6R8N - chains J and L of the 12 polymer chains in the assembly; structure by electron microscopy, 4.10 A resolution (low resolution: residue-level contacts below are approximate; hydrogen-bond / salt-bridge calls are withheld).

Chain J (and L):
Protein: Tetrahedral aminopeptidase
Organism: Pyrococcus horikoshii OT3
Notes: EC 3.4.11.-; chain L of this document is another copy of the same molecule, construct and numbering; everything in this record applies to it too
UniProt: O59196 (TET_PYRHO); numbering as in UniProt (aligned over 1-353)
Chain sequence (353 residues; numbered 1 to 353; the number before each row is that of its first residue):
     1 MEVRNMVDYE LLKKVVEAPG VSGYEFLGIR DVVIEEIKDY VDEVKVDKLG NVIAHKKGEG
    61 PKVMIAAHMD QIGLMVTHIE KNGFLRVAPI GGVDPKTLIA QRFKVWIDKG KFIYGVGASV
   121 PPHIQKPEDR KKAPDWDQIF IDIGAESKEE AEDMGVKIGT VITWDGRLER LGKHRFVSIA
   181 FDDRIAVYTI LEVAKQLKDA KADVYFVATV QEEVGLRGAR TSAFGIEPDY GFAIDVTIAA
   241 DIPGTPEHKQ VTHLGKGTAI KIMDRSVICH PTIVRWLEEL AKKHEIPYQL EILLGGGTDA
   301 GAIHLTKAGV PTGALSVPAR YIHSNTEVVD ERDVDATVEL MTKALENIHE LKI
Bound ions: Zn2+ near E213 (its only coordinating residue here)
UniProt features mapped onto this chain:
  - active site: E212 (Proton acceptor)
  - binding site (Zn(2+)): H68, D182, E213, D235, H323

How chain J and chain L interact:
Residue-residue contacts (81; chain J residue first):
  E80(J) - P243(L)
  N82(J) - D241(L)
  N82(J) - Q250(L)
  F84(J) - D241(L)
  F84(J) - P243(L)
  K96(J) - S119(L)
  K96(J) - K132(L)
  I99(J) - A100(L)
  I99(J) - N325(L)
  A100(J) - I99(L)
  A100(J) - A100(L)
  A100(J) - W164(L)
  A100(J) - N325(L)
  Q101(J) - Q101(L)
  Q101(J) - W164(L)
  Q101(J) - D165(L)
  Q101(J) - G166(L)
  R102(J) - D165(L)
  R102(J) - G166(L)
  R102(J) - R167(L)
  R102(J) - S178(L)
  Y114(J) - E169(L)
  Y114(J) - L171(L)
  V116(J) - T326(L)
  A118(J) - N325(L)
  S119(J) - K96(L)
  S119(J) - I242(L)
  P121(J) - P243(L)
  P121(J) - T245(L)
  R130(J) - W136(L)
  K131(J) - K131(L)
  K132(J) - A133(L)
  A133(J) - K132(L)
  A133(J) - A133(L)
  W136(J) - R130(L)
  F140(J) - I242(L)
  F140(J) - P243(L)
  F140(J) - Y321(L)
  D142(J) - Y321(L)
  D142(J) - V328(L)
  I143(J) - L171(L)
  I143(J) - G172(L)
  G144(J) - F176(L)
  E146(J) - G255(L)
  E146(J) - R332(L)
  E150(J) - H174(L)
  M154(J) - G172(L)
  W164(J) - A100(L)
  W164(J) - Q101(L)
  D165(J) - Q101(L)
  G166(J) - Q101(L)
  G166(J) - R102(L)
  R167(J) - R102(L)
  R167(J) - R167(L)
  E169(J) - Y114(L)
  L171(J) - Y114(L)
  L171(J) - I143(L)
  G172(J) - I143(L)
  G172(J) - M154(L)
  H174(J) - E150(L)
  F176(J) - G144(L)
  S178(J) - R102(L)
  D241(J) - N82(L)
  D241(J) - F84(L)
  I242(J) - S119(L)
  I242(J) - F140(L)
  P243(J) - E80(L)
  P243(J) - F84(L)
  P243(J) - P121(L)
  P243(J) - F140(L)
  T245(J) - P121(L)
  Q250(J) - N82(L)
  G255(J) - E146(L)
  Y321(J) - F140(L)
  Y321(J) - D142(L)
  N325(J) - I99(L)
  N325(J) - A100(L)
  N325(J) - A118(L)
  T326(J) - V116(L)
  V328(J) - D142(L)
  R332(J) - E146(L)
Other interface residues (no listed pair), chain J (55 interface residues in all): D94, L98, I113, G115, P134, R170, K173, G244, I322
Other interface residues (no listed pair), chain L (55 interface residues in all): R86, L98, I113, G115, P134, R170, K173, G244, I322

Summary:
Chain J and chain L each contribute 55 residues to their interface. From UniProt: active-site residue E212(J)
and 5 Zn2+-binding residues on chain J.
Chain J and chain L are both Tetrahedral aminopeptidase (Pyrococcus horikoshii OT3); the structure, Structure
determination of the tetrahedral aminopeptidase TET2 from P. horikoshii by use of combined solid-state NMR
..., was determined by electron microscopy, deposited together with 6F3K.
